Entry 3IKM (X-ray diffraction, 3.24 A resolution); this record covers chains A and C of the 3 polymer chains in the assembly.

[Chain A]
Name: DNA polymerase subunit gamma-1
From: Homo sapiens
Notes: EC 2.7.7.7
Reference sequence: P54098 (DPOG1_HUMAN); residues 70-1239 here = UniProt positions 70-1239
Sequence (1172 residues; numbered 70 to 1239 plus 2 insertion-coded residues; the number before each row is that of its first residue; a row labelled like 370A-370B holds insertion residues (370A, then the next letters in order)):
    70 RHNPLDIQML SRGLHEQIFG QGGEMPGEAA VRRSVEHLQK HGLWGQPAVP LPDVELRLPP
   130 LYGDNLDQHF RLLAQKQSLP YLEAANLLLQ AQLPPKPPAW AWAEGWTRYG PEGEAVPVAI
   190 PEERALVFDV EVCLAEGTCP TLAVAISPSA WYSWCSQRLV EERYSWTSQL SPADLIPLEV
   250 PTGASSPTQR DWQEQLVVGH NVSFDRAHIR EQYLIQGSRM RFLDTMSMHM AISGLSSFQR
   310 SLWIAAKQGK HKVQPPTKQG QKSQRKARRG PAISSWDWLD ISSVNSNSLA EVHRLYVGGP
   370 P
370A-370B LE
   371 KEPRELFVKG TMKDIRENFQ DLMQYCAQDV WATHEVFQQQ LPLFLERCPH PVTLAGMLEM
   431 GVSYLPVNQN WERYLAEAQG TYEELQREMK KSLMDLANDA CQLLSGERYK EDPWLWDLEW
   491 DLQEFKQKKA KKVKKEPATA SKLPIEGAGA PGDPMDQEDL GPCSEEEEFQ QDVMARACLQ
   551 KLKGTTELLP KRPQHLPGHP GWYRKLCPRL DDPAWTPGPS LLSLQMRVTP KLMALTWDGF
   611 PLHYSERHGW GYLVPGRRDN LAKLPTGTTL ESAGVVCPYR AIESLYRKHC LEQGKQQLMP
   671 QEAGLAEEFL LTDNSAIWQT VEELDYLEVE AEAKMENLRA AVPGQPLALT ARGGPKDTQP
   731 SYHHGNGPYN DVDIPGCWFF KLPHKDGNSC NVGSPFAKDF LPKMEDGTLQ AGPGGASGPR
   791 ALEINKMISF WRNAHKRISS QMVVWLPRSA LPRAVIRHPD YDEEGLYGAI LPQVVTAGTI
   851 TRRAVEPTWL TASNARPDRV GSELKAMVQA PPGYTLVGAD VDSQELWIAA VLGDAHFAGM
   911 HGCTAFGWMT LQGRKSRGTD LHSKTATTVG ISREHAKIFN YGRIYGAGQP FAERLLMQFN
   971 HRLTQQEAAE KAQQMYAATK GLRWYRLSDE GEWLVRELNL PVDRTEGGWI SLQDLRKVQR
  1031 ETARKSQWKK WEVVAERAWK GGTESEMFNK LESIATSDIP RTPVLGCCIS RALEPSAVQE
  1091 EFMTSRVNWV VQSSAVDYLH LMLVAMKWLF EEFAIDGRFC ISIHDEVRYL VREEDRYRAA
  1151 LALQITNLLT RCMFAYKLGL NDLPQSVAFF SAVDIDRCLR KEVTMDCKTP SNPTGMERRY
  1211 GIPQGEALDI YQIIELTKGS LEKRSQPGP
Not modelled in the structure: 319-344, 370A-370B, 674-709, 1075-1089
Curated features (UniProtKB/Swiss-Prot):
  - region: Thr-858 to Asn-864 (Trigger loop)
  - motif: Val-196 to Glu-200 (Exo I), Val-267 to Arg-275 (Exo II), Tyr-395 to Thr-403 (Exo III), Val-887 to Leu-896 (Pol A), Arg-943 to Gly-958 (Pol B), His-1134 to Val-1141 (Pol C)
  - active site: Asp-198 (Exonuclease activity)
  - binding site (DNA): Ser-306, Ser-593, Lys-806, Thr-849, Thr-1094, Ser-1095
  - binding site (RNA): Arg-579, His-754, Gly-763, Lys-768, Ser-863, Arg-869
  - binding site (a 2'-deoxyribonucleoside 5'-triphosphate): Asp-890, Val-891, Ser-893, Glu-895, Arg-943, Lys-947, Tyr-951, Asp-1135
  - binding site (Mg(2+)): Asp-890, Val-891, Asp-1135
  - site (Critical for replication fidelity and mismatch recognition): Arg-853, Gln-1102
  - natural variant: Arg-227 (R227W: In PEOB1 and MTDPS4B), Arg-232 (R232G: In MTDPS4A; R232H: In LS), Leu-244 (L244P: In MTDPS4A), Thr-251 (T251I: In PEOB1, MTDPS4A and MTDPS4B), Gly-268 (G268A: In PEOB1), Arg-275 (R275Q: Found in a patient with epileptic encephalopathy, developmental delay and moderate intellectual disability; uncertain significance), His-277 (H277L: In PEOB1; uncertain significance), Gly-303 (G303R: In MTDPS4A), Leu-304 (L304R: In PEOB1 and SANDO; L304SANDO: In PEOB1), Ser-305 (S305R: In MTDPS4A), Gln-308 (Q308H: In PEOB1), Arg-309 (R309L: In PEOB1), 50 further natural variant entries in UniProt
  - mutagenesis: Asp-198 (D198A: Abolishes exonuclease activity; when associated with A-200. Decreases polymerase exonucleolytic proofreading by 30-fold for the T:G mismatch and by 14-fold for the A:A mismatch ...), Glu-200 (E200A: Abolishes exonuclease activity; when associated with A-198. Decreases polymerase exonucleolytic proofreading by 30-fold for the T:G mismatch and by 14-fold for the A:A mismatch ...), Asp-274 (D274A: Unable to idle at the 5'-end of the nascent DNA strand. Continues DNA synthesis into double-stranded DNA past the 5'-end creating a flap structure that cannot be ligated), Lys-498 (K498C: Decreases processive DNA synthesis), Lys-499 (K499C: Decreases processive DNA synthesis), Lys-501 (K501C: Decreases processive DNA synthesis), Val-543 to Leu-558 (Markedly decreases the stimulation by POLG2, resulting in impaired processive DNA synthesis), Leu-549 (L549N: Decreases processive DNA synthesis), Leu-552 (L552N: Decreases processive DNA synthesis), Lys-553 (K553N: Decreases processive DNA synthesis), Arg-853 (R853A: Abolishes primer DNA extention in the presence of dNTPs. Impairs intrinsic polymerase processivity. Enhances exonuclease activity leading to primer DNA degradation), Asp-890 (D890N: Abolishes DNA polymerase activity), 1 further mutagenesis entry in UniProt
Reported in the primary citation:
  - mutagenesis - K553A: unchanged catalytic activity with DNA polymerase subunit gamma-2 (chain C)
  - disease-associated variants - A467T: decreased binding to template (citing earlier work)
  - disease-associated variants - R943H, Y955C, A957P, A957S: decreased catalytic activity (proposed by the authors, not directly observed)
  - disease-associated variants - R232G/T251I/P587L (citing earlier work)

[Chain C]
Name: DNA polymerase subunit gamma-2
From: Homo sapiens
Notes: EC 2.7.7.7
Reference sequence: Q9UHN1 (DPOG2_HUMAN); residues 59-485 here = UniProt positions 59-485
Sequence (427 residues; row label = number of the first residue in the row):
    59 APGSGEGSEA LLEICQRRHF LSGSKQQLSR DSLLSGCHPG FGPLGVELRK NLAAEWWTSV
   119 VVFREQVFPV DALHHKPGPL LPGDSAFRLV SAETLREILQ DKELSKEQLV AFLENVLKTS
   179 GKLRENLLHG ALEHYVNCLD LVNKRLPYGL AQIGVCFHPV FDTKQIRNGV KSIGEKTEAS
   239 LVWFTPPRTS NQWLDFWLRH RLQWWRKFAM SPSNFSSSDC QDEEGRKGNK LYYNFPWGKE
   299 LIETLWNLGD HELLHMYPGN VSKLHGRDGR KNVVPCVLSV NGDLDRGMLA YLYDSFQLTE
   359 NSFTRKKNLH RKVLKLHPCL APIKVALDVG RGPTLELRQV CQGLFNELLE NGISVWPGYL
   419 ETMQSSLEQL YSKYDEMSIL FTVLVTETTL ENGLIHLRSR DTTMKEMMHI SKLKDFLIKY
   479 ISSAKNV
Not modelled in the structure: 147-177
Curated features (UniProtKB/Swiss-Prot):
  - natural variant: Arg-182 (R182W: In MTDPS16), Gly-416 (G416A: No functional deficit), Asp-433 (D433Y: In MTDPS16B), Gly-451 (G451E: In PEOA4)
Reported in the primary citation:
  - disease-associated variants - G451E: decreased binding to DNA polymerase subunit gamma-1 (chain A) (citing earlier work)
  - conformationally variable residues (order/disorder transition): Leu-356 to Arg-369

[How chain A and chain C interact]
Residue-residue contacts - 60 pairs, chain A then chain C:
  Glu-447(A) with Arg-257(C), salt bridge
  Glu-454(A) with Gln-261(C); Arg-264(C), salt bridge
  Glu-458(A) with Arg-264(C); Pro-270(C)
  Asp-465(A) with Lys-373(C), salt bridge
  Asn-468(A) with Thr-460(C)
  Asp-469(A) with Lys-373(C), salt bridge
  Gln-472(A) with Thr-460(C), hydrogen bond (side chain-backbone); Thr-461(C), hydrogen bond; Met-462(C)
  Trp-484(A) with Thr-461(C); Met-462(C), hydrophobic
  Asp-487(A) with Met-462(C)
  Leu-488(A) with Met-462(C), hydrophobic
  Asp-491(A) with Met-462(C)
  Glu-538(A) with Asn-404(C)
  Asp-542(A) with Asn-404(C), hydrogen bond
  Ala-545(A) with Gln-400(C)
  Arg-546(A) with Glu-408(C), salt bridge
  Leu-549(A) with Val-398(C), hydrophobic; Gly-401(C); Leu-402(C), hydrophobic
  Leu-552(A) with Val-398(C), hydrophobic; Leu-448(C), hydrophobic
  Lys-553(A) with His-467(C); Ile-468(C)
  Thr-556(A) with Leu-452(C); His-467(C)
  Glu-557(A) with His-467(C), salt bridge
  Leu-559(A) with Gly-451(C); Leu-452(C), hydrophobic
  Pro-560(A) with Leu-452(C)
  Lys-561(A) with Lys-470(C)
  His-569(A) with Lys-470(C)
  Gly-571(A) with Lys-477(C), hydrogen bond (backbone-side chain)
  Trp-572(A) with Phe-474(C); Lys-477(C)
  Lys-575(A) with Ser-481(C)
  Leu-576(A) with Tyr-478(C); Ser-481(C); Ala-482(C)
  Cys-577(A) with Tyr-478(C), hydrogen bond
  Ala-604(A) with Arg-363(C)
  Pro-783(A) with Thr-362(C), hydrogen bond (backbone-side chain); Arg-363(C)
  Gly-784(A) with Glu-358(C); Ser-360(C); Phe-361(C); Thr-362(C), hydrogen bond (backbone-backbone); Arg-363(C)
  Gly-785(A) with Thr-362(C), hydrogen bond (backbone-side chain)
  Ala-786(A) with Glu-358(C)
  Arg-1208(A) with Asp-253(C); Asp-277(C), salt bridge; Lys-285(C); Asn-287(C)
  Arg-1209(A) with Asp-253(C), salt bridge; Leu-256(C); Arg-257(C)
Interface residues without a listed pair, chain A (44 interface residues in all): Arg-443, Arg-457, Lys-461, Leu-473, Glu-537, Gln-541, Cys-548, Arg-790
Interface residues without a listed pair, chain C (46 interface residues in all): Gln-250, Lys-265, Ala-267, Asn-272, Gly-286, Asn-359, Arg-369, Arg-396, Glu-405, Ser-469, Val-485
From the paper, about this interface:
  - interface residues, chain A: Lys-553(A)
  - hot spots on chain A (mutagenesis) - L549N, L552N: abolished catalytic activity with DNA polymerase subunit gamma-2 (chain C)
  - interface residues, chain C: Gly-451(C)

[Summary]
44 residues of chain A and 46 residues of chain C are in contact; the contacts include 8 hydrogen bonds and 8
salt bridges. Polar pairs include Glu-447(A)/Arg-257(C), Glu-454(A)/Arg-264(C) and Asp-465(A)/Lys-373(C). From
the paper: R943H, Y955C and A957P of chain A, among others, reduce catalytic activity; interface residues
Lys-553(A) and Gly-451(C); 9 substitutions were tested in all.
Chain A is DNA polymerase subunit gamma-1 and chain C is DNA polymerase subunit gamma-2, both from Homo
sapiens; the structure, Crystal structure of human mitochondrial DNA polymerase holoenzyme, was determined by
X-ray diffraction (same publication as 3IKL).
